Entry 6CH9 (X-ray diffraction, 4.85 A resolution (low resolution: residue-level contacts below are approximate; hydrogen-bond / salt-bridge calls are withheld)); this record covers chains G and R of the 6 polymer chains in the assembly.

# Chain G
Name: Envelope glycoprotein gp120
From: Human immunodeficiency virus 1
UniProtKB: B3UES2 (B3UES2_9HIV1); the construct lacks a stretch of the UniProt sequence and is renumbered around it, so the offset changes along the chain: 31-139 = UniProt 29-137; 152-185 = UniProt 154-187; 187-309 = UniProt 196-318; 312-321 = UniProt 319-328; 3 more segments
Chain sequence (518 residues; each row starts with the number of its first residue; note: 19 numbers in that range are skipped by the numbering (no residue carries them; nothing is unmodelled there); a row labelled like 139A-139P holds insertion residues (139A, then the next letters in order); numbers below 1 keep their minus sign (Met-4 is residue -4)):
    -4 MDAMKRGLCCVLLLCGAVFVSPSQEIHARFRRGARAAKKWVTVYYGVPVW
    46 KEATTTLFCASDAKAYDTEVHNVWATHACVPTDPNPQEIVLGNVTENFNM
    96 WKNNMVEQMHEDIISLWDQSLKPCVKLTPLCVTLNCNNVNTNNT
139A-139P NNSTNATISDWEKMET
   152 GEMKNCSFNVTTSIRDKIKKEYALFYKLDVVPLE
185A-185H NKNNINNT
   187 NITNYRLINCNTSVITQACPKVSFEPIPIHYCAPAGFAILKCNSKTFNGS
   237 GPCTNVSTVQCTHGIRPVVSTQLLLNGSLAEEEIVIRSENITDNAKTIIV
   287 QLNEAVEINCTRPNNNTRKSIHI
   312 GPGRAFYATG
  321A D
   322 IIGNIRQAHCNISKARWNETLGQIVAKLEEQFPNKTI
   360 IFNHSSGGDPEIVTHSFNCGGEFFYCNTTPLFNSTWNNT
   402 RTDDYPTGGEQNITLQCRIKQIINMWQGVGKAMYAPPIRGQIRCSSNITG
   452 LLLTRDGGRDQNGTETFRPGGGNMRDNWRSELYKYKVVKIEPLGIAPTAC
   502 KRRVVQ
Disordered / not traced: -4 to 31, 139A-139P, 185A-185H, 402-409, 506-507
Differences from the reference sequence: initiating methionine (-4); expression tag (-3 to 30); engineered mutation Cys501 (Ala505 in B3UES2)
Covalent attachments: N-acetylglucosamine (NAG) linked to Asn156, Asn160, Asn197, Asn234, Asn241, Asn276, Asn295, Asn301, Asn339, Asn362, Asn386, Asn392, Asn448; glycan linked to Asn262

# Chain R
Name: BG18 Light Chain
From: Homo sapiens
Chain sequence (215 residues; each row starts with the number of its first residue):
     1 WASSELTQPPSVSVSPGQTARITCSGAPLTSRFTYWYRQKPGQAPVLIIS
    51 RSSQRSSGWSGRFSASWSGTTVTLTIRGVQADDEADYYCQSSDTSDSYKM
   101 FGGGTKLTVLGQPAAAPSVTLFPPSSEELQANKATLVCLISDFYPGAVTV
   151 AWKADSSPVKAGVETTTPSKQSNNKYAASSYLSLTPEQWKSHKSYSCQVT
   201 HEGSTVEKTVAPTEC
Disordered / not traced: 1-4, 55-60
What the authors report for this chain:
  - conformationally variable residues (order/disorder transition): Gln54 to Ser60

# Chain G / chain R interface
Contacting residue pairs (8; chain G residue first):
  Thr136(G) - Gln54(R)
  Thr136(G) - Trp67(R)
  Asn137(G) - Thr30(R)
  Asn137(G) - Trp67(R)
  Thr139(G) - Phe33(R)
  Thr139(G) - Gln54(R)
  Thr139(G) - Trp67(R)
  Asn325(G) - Gln54(R)
Also at the interface, not in a pair above, chain G (5 interface residues in all): Ile326

# Overview
5 residues of chain G and 4 residues of chain R are in contact. N-acetylglucosamine is covalently linked to
Asn156(G), Asn160(G), Asn197(G), Asn234(G), Asn241(G) and Asn262(G) and 8 more. The paper reports
conformational variability at Gln54(R).
Chain G is Envelope glycoprotein gp120 (Human immunodeficiency virus 1) and chain R is BG18 Light Chain (Homo
sapiens); the structure, Crystal structure of a natively-glycosylated B41 SOSIP.664 HIV-1 Envelope Trimer in
complex with the broadly-neutralizing antibodies ..., was determined by X-ray diffraction, deposited together
with 6CH7, 6CH8 and 6CHB.
